PDB entry 7QEN | electron microscopy, 3.46 A resolution | chains B and C of the 6 polymer chains in the assembly

== Chain B ==
Protein: Structural maintenance of chromosomes protein 4
Source organism: Saccharomyces cerevisiae CEN.PK113-7D
UniProt: Q12267 (SMC4_YEAST); residues 1-1418 here = UniProt positions 1-1418
Chain sequence (1478 residues; row label = number of the first residue in the row; X marks 16 residues of unknown identity (built as UNK)):
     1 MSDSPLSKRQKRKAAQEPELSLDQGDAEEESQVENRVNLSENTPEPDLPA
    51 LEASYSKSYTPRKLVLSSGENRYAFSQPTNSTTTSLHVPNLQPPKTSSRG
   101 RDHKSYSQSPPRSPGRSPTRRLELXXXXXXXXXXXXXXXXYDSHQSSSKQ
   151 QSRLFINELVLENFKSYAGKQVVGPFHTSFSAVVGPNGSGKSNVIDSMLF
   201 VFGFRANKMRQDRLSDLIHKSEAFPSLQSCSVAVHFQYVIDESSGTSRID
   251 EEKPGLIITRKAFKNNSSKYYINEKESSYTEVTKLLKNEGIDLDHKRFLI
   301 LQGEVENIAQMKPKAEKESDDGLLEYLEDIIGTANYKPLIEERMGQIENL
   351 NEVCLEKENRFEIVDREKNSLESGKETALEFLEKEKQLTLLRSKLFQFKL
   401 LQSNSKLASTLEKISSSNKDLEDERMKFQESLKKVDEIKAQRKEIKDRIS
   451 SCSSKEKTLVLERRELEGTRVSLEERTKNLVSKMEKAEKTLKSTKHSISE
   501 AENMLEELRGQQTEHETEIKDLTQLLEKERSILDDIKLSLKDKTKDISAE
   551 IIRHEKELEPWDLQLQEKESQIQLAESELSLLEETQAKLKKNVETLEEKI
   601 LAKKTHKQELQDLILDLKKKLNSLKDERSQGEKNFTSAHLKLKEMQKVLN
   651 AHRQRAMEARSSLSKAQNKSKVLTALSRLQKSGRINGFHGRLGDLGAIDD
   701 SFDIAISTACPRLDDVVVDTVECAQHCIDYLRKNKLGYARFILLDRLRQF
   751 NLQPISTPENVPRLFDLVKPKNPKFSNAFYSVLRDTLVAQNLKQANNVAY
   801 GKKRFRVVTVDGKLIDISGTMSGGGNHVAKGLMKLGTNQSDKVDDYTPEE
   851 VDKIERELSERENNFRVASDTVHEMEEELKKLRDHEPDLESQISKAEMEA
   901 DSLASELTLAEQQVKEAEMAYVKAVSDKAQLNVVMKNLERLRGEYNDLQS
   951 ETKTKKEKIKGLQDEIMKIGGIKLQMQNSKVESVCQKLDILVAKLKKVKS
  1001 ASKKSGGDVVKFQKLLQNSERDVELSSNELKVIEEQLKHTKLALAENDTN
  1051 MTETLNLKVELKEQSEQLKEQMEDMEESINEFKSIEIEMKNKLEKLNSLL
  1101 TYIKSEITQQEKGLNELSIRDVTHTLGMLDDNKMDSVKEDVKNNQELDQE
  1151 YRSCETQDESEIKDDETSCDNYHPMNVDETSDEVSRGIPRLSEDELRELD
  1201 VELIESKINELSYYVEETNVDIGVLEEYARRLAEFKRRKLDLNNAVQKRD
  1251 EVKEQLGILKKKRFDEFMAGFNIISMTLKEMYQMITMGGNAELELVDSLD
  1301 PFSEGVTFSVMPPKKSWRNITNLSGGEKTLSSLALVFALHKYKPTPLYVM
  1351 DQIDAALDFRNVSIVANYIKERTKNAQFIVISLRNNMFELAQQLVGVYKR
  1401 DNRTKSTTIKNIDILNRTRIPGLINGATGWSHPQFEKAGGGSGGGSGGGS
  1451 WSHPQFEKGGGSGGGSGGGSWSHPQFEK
Disordered / not traced: 1-124, 141-149, 368-1231, 1417-1478
Construct notes: conflict Ala14 (Ser in Q12267), Glu30 (Asp in Q12267), Ser143 (Arg in Q12267), Arg425 (Lys in Q12267), Asp546 (Asn in Q12267), Ala697 (Val in Q12267), Ile704 (Val in Q12267), Asn1028 (Asp in Q12267), Thr1052 (Asn in Q12267), Asp1165 (Ala in Q12267), Val1177 (Ile in Q12267); engineered mutation Gln1352 (Glu in Q12267); expression tag (1419-1478)
Curated features (UniProtKB/Swiss-Prot):
  - modified residue: Ser2 (N-acetylserine), Thr43 (Phosphothreonine), Ser113 (Phosphoserine)
  - binding site (ATP): Gly185 to Ser192

== Chain C ==
Protein: Condensin complex subunit 2
Source organism: Saccharomyces cerevisiae
UniProt: P38170 (CND2_YEAST); residues 1-754 here = UniProt positions 1-754
Chain sequence (811 residues; row label = number of the first residue in the row):
     1 MTTQLRYENNDDDERVEYNLFTNRSTMMANFEEWIKMATDNKINSRNSWN
    51 FALIDYFYDLDVLKDGENNINFQKASATLDGCIKIYSSRVDSVTTETGKL
   101 LSGLAQRKTNGASNGDDSNGGNGEGLGGDSDEANIEIDPLTGMPISNDPD
   151 VNNTRRRVYNRVLETTLVEFETIKMKELDQELIIDPLFKKALVDFDEGGA
   201 KSLLLNTLNIDNTARVIFDASIKDTQNVGQGKLQRKEEELIERDSLVDDE
   251 NEPSQSLISTRNDSTVNDSVISAPSMEDEILSLGMDFIKFDQIAVCEISG
   301 SIEQLRNVVEDINQAKDFIENVNNRFDNFLTEEELQAAVPDNAEDDSDGF
   351 DMGMQQELCYPDENHDNTSHDEQDDDNVNSTTGSIFEKDLMAYFDENLNR
   401 NWRGREHWKVRNFKKANLVNKESDLLEETRTTIGDTTDKNTTDDKSMDTK
   451 KKHKQKKVLEIDFFKTDDSFEDKVFASKGRTKIDMPIKNRKNDTHYLLPD
   501 DFHFSTDRITRLFIKPAQKMSLFSHRKHTRGDVSSGLFEKSTVSANHSNN
   551 DIPTIADEHFWADNYERKEQEEKEKEQSKEVGDVVGGALDNPFEDDMDGV
   601 DFNQAFEGTDDNEEASVKLDLQDDEDHKFPIRENKVTYSRVSKKVDVRRL
   651 KKNVWRSINNLIQEHDSRKNREQSSNDSETHTEDESTKELKFSDIIQGIS
   701 KMYSDDTLKDISTSFCFICLLHLANEHGLQITHTENYNDLIVNYEDLATT
   751 QAASLVGGGHHRPHHGGHHHHHHGGRIFYPYDVPDYAGYPYDVPDYAGSY
   801 PYDVPNYAAGH
Disordered / not traced: 1-22, 110-163, 179-181, 225-274, 322-634, 673-687, 749-811
Construct notes: conflict Ala517 (Gly in P38170); expression tag (755-811)
Curated features (UniProtKB/Swiss-Prot):
  - modified residue (Phosphoserine): Ser245, Ser548

== How chain B and chain C interact ==
Pairs across the interface (64; chain B residue first):
  Pro175(B) with Tyr737(C)
  Val184(B) with Phe717(C), hydrophobic; Ile718(C), hydrophobic; Leu721(C), hydrophobic
  Gly185(B) with Leu721(C)
  Pro186(B) with Leu721(C); Asn725(C)
  Met1284(B) with Val636(C)
  Met1287(B) with Lys635(C); Val636(C); Tyr638(C), hydrophobic
  Phe1359(B) with Ser639(C); Arg640(C); Val641(C); Ser642(C)
  Arg1360(B) with Tyr638(C)
  Ser1363(B) with Thr637(C); Ser639(C), hydrogen bond
  Ile1364(B) with Val636(C), hydrophobic; Tyr638(C), hydrophobic
  Asn1367(B) with Val636(C); Thr637(C), hydrogen bond (side chain-backbone)
  Tyr1368(B) with Val636(C)
  Asn1385(B) with Lys643(C); Phe715(C)
  Asn1386(B) with Ser639(C), hydrogen bond
  Phe1388(B) with Ser714(C); Ile718(C), hydrophobic
  Glu1389(B) with Ser712(C), hydrogen bond; Ser714(C), hydrogen bond; Phe715(C)
  Leu1394(B) with Ser714(C); Phe717(C), hydrophobic
  Gly1396(B) with Phe717(C); Leu721(C)
  Val1397(B) with Leu721(C)
  Tyr1398(B) with Leu721(C), hydrophobic; Ala724(C), hydrophobic; Gln730(C); Ile731(C), hydrogen bond (side chain-backbone)
  Lys1399(B) with Asn725(C)
  Arg1400(B) with Asn725(C); Glu726(C), hydrogen bond (side chain-backbone); His727(C); Gly728(C)
  Thr1407(B) with Phe717(C); Ile731(C)
  Thr1408(B) with His733(C); Tyr737(C); Leu740(C)
  Ile1409(B) with Phe717(C), hydrophobic; Leu740(C), hydrophobic
  Lys1410(B) with Tyr737(C), hydrogen bond (backbone-backbone); Asn738(C)
  Asn1411(B) with Thr713(C)
  Ile1412(B) with Thr713(C); Asn738(C)
  Ile1414(B) with Ser693(C); Gln697(C), hydrogen bond (backbone-side chain); Thr713(C); Asn738(C)
  Leu1415(B) with Ile696(C), hydrophobic; Leu708(C), hydrophobic; Ile711(C)
Interface residues without a listed pair, chain B (33 interface residues in all): Glu1371, Lys1405, Asn1416
Interface residues without a listed pair, chain C (39 interface residues in all): Phe692, Ser700, Asp710, His722, Leu729, Thr732, Asn736

== In short ==
The interface between chain B and chain C involves 33 residues on one side and 39 on the other; the contacts
include 9 hydrogen bonds. Among the polar pairs are Ser1363(B)-Ser639(C), Asn1367(B)-Thr637(C) and
Asn1386(B)-Ser639(C). UniProt lists 8 ATP-binding residues on chain B.
Here chain B is Structural maintenance of chromosomes protein 4 (Saccharomyces cerevisiae CEN.PK113-7D) and
chain C is Condensin complex subunit 2 (Saccharomyces cerevisiae). Entry 7QEN (S.c. Condensin core in DNA- and
ATP-bound state) was determined by electron microscopy (same publication as 7QFW).
